Entry 6PIG (electron microscopy, 3.50 A resolution); this record covers chains 1 and G of the 11 polymer chains in the assembly.

[Chain 1]
Molecule: 60-nt RNA strand
Sequence (60 nucleotides; row label = number of the first residue in the row):
     1 CUGAUAACUUACAGGACGCUUUGGCUUCAUUGCUUUUCAGGUGAACUGCC
    51 GAGUAGGUAG

[Chain G]
Protein: cas5_8 naturally occurring fusion protein from Vibrio cholerae transposon Tn6677
Source organism: Vibrio cholerae
Chain sequence (511 residues; row label = number of the first residue in the row; note: 117 numbers in that range are skipped by the numbering (no residue carries them; nothing is unmodelled there)):
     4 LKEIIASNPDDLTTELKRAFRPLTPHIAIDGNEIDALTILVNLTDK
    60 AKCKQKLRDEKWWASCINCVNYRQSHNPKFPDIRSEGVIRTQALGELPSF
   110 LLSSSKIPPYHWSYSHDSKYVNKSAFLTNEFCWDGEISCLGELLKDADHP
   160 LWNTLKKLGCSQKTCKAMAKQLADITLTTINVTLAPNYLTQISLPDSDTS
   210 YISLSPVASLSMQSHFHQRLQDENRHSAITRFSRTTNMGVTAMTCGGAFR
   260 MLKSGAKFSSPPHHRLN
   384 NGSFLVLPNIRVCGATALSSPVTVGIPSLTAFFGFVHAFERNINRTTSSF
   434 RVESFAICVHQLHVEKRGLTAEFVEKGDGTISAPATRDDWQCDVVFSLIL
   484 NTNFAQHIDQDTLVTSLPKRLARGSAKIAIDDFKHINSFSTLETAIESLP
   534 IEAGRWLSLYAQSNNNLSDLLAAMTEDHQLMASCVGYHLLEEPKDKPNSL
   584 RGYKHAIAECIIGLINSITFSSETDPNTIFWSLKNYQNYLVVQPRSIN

[How chain 1 and chain G interact]
Residue-residue contacts (44; chain 1 residue first):
  C1(1) with Ser202(G), phosphate contact; Leu203(G), phosphate contact; Tyr210(G), base contact; His420(G), sugar contact; Arg424(G), base contact; Arg584(G), sugar contact; Tyr586(G), hydrogen bond to the base
  U2(1) with Ile201(G), phosphate contact; Ser202(G), hydrogen bond to the phosphate; Thr413(G), sugar contact; Ala414(G), base contact; Gly417(G), sugar contact; Phe418(G), base contact; Ala421(G), base contact; Pro501(G), base contact; Arg503(G), hydrogen bond to the base; Leu504(G), base contact; Ala505(G), hydrogen bond to the sugar; Arg584(G), salt bridge to the phosphate
  G3(1) with Phe89(G), base contact; Thr199(G), hydrogen bond to the base; Ile201(G), phosphate contact; Pro215(G), hydrogen bond to the base; Val216(G), base contact; Ala217(G), hydrogen bond to the base; Pro404(G), base contact; Ser411(G), hydrogen bond to the phosphate; Thr413(G), hydrogen bond to the phosphate; Ala414(G), hydrogen bond to the phosphate; Arg506(G), sugar contact; Tyr570(G), sugar contact
  A4(1) with Leu198(G), hydrogen bond to the base; Thr199(G), base contact; Gln200(G), hydrogen bond to the base; Arg503(G), hydrogen bond to the sugar; Ala505(G), sugar contact; Arg506(G), salt bridge to the phosphate; Leu583(G), base contact
  U5(1) with Arg503(G), salt bridge to the phosphate
  A6(1) with Glu455(G), hydrogen bond to the sugar
  A7(1) with Leu452(G), base contact; Thr453(G), hydrogen bond to the sugar; Glu455(G), base contact
  U9(1) with Thr453(G), hydrogen bond to the phosphate
Also at the interface, not in a pair above, chain 1 (9 interface residues in all): C8
Also at the interface, not in a pair above, chain G (36 interface residues in all): Pro90, Pro204, Ser403, Ala454

[Summary]
Chain 1 and chain G form an interface of 9 and 36 residues respectively; the contacts include 16 hydrogen
bonds and 3 salt bridges. Polar contacts include C1(1)-Tyr586(G), U2(1)-Arg503(G) and G3(1)-Thr199(G).
Chain 1 is a 60-nt RNA strand and chain G is cas5_8 naturally occurring fusion protein from Vibrio cholerae
transposon Tn6677 (Vibrio cholerae); the structure, V. cholerae TniQ-Cascade complex, closed conformation, was
determined by electron microscopy together with 6PIF and 6PIJ from the same study.
